PDB entry 2AM2 | X-ray diffraction, 2.80 A resolution | chain A

# Chain A
Molecule: UDP-N-acetylmuramoylalanine-D-glutamyl-lysine-D-alanyl-D-alanine ligase, MurF protein
Organism: Streptococcus pneumoniae
Notes: EC 6.3.2.10
Chain sequence (454 residues; each row starts with the number of its first residue):
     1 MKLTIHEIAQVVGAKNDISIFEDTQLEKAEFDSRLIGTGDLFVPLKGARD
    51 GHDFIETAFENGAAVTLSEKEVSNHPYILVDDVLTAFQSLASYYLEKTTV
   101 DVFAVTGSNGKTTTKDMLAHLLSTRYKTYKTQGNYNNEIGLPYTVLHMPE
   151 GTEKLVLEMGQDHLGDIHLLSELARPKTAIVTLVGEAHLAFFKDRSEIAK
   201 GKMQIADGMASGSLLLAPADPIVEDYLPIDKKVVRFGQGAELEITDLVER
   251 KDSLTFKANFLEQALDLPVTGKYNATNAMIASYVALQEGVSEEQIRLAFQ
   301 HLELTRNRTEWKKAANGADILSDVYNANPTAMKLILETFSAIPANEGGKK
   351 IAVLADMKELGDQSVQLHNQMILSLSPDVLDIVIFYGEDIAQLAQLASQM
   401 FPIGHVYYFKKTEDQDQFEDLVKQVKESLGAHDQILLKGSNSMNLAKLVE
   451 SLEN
Sequence notes: modified residue (1, 117, 148, 159, 203, 209, 279, 332, 357, 371, 400, 443)
Modified residues: Mse-1, Mse-117, Mse-148, Mse-159, Mse-203, Mse-209, Mse-279, Mse-332, Mse-357, Mse-371, Mse-400, Mse-443 (selenomethionine; parent Met)
Residues lining bound ligands: 2LG (2-chloro-N-(3-cyano-5,6-dihydro-4H-cyclopenta[b]thiophen-2-yl)-5-diethylsulfamoyl-benzamide): Phe-31, Asp-32, Arg-34, Leu-45, Gly-47, Ala-48, Arg-49, Phe-54, Asn-134, Tyr-135, Asn-137, Ile-139, Asn-326, Asn-328, Pro-329, Thr-330, Ala-331, Leu-334, Leu-360, Leu-367
From the paper describing this entry:
  - binding site for 2LG: Phe-31, Leu-45, Arg-49, Phe-54, Tyr-135, Ile-139, Asn-326, Asn-328, Pro-329, Thr-330, Leu-360, Leu-367

# Summary
Bound to chain A: compound 2LG. The paper reports a binding site for 2LG at Phe-31, Leu-45 and Arg-49 among
others.
Chain A is UDP-N-acetylmuramoylalanine-D-glutamyl-lysine-D-alanyl-D-alanine ligase, MurF protein
(Streptococcus pneumoniae); the structure, sp protein ligand 2, was determined by X-ray diffraction (same
publication as 2AM1).
